Entry 7Z4F (electron microscopy, 4.20 A resolution (low resolution: residue-level contacts below are approximate; hydrogen-bond / salt-bridge calls are withheld)); this record covers chains D and F of the 11 polymer chains in the assembly.

# Chain D (and F)
Name: Putative tail fiber
From: Escherichia phage vB_EcoP_SU10
Notes: chain F of this document is another copy of the same molecule, construct and numbering; everything in this record applies to it too
UniProtKB: A0A0B4N0B9 (A0A0B4N0B9_9CAUD); residue numbers follow UniProt; this construct covers 1-786
Sequence (786 residues; numbered 1 to 786; the number before each row is that of its first residue):
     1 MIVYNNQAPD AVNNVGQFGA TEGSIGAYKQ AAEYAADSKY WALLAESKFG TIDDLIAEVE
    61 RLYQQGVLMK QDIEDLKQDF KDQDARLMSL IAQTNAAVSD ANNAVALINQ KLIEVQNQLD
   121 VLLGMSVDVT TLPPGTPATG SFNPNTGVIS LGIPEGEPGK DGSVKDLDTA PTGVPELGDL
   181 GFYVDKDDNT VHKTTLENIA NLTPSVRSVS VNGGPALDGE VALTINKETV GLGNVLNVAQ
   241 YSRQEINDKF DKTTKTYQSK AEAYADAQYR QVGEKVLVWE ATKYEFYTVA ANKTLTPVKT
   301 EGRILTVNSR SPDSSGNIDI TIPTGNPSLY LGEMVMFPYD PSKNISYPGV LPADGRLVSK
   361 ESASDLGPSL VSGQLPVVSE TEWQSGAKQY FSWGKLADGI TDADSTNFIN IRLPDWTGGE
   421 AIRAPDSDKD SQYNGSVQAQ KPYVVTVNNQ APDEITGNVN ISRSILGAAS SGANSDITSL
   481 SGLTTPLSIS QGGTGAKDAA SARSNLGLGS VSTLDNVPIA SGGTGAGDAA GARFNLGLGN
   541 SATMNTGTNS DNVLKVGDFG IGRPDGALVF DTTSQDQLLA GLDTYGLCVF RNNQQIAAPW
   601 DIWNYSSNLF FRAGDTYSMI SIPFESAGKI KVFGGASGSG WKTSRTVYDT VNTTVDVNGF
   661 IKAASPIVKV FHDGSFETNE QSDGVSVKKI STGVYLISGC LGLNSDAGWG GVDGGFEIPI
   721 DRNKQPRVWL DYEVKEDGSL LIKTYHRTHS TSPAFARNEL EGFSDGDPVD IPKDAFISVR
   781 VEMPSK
Unresolved in the structure: 1, 89-786 (chain F: 1-23, 92-786)

# How chain D and chain F interact
Pairs across the interface (32; chain D residue first):
  Ser24(D) - Ala32(F)
  Ala27(D) - Ala35(F)
  Tyr28(D) - Ala31(F)
  Gln30(D) - Ala35(F)
  Gln30(D) - Lys39(F)
  Ala31(D) - Lys39(F)
  Tyr34(D) - Lys39(F)
  Tyr34(D) - Ala42(F)
  Tyr34(D) - Leu43(F)
  Tyr34(D) - Glu46(F)
  Ala35(D) - Lys39(F)
  Trp41(D) - Glu46(F)
  Trp41(D) - Phe49(F)
  Trp41(D) - Gly50(F)
  Trp41(D) - Asp53(F)
  Ala45(D) - Phe49(F)
  Lys48(D) - Asp53(F)
  Phe49(D) - Phe49(F)
  Phe49(D) - Asp53(F)
  Ile52(D) - Glu60(F)
  Ile56(D) - Glu60(F)
  Leu62(D) - Lys70(F)
  Tyr63(D) - Tyr63(F)
  Tyr63(D) - Gly66(F)
  Tyr63(D) - Met69(F)
  Tyr63(D) - Lys70(F)
  Lys70(D) - Ile73(F)
  Ile73(D) - Lys77(F)
  Ile73(D) - Lys81(F)
  Lys77(D) - Lys81(F)
  Lys81(D) - Asp84(F)
  Lys81(D) - Met88(F)
Interface residues without a listed pair, chain D (23 interface residues in all): Ser38, Leu55, Val59, Glu60
Interface residues without a listed pair, chain F (23 interface residues in all): Gln30, Ile56, Leu87

# In short
The chain D/chain F interface involves 23 residues from each chain.
Both chains are Putative tail fiber (Escherichia phage vB_EcoP_SU10). Entry 7Z4F (Tail of phage SU10 genome
release intermediate) was determined by electron microscopy, deposited together with 7Z47 and 7Z4A.
